Entry 2ZLE (electron microscopy, 28.00 A resolution (very low resolution: no residue pairs are listed; an interface is given only as per-side residue counts)); this record covers chains D and K of the 13 polymer chains in the assembly.

# Chain D
Molecule: Outer membrane protein C
Source organism: Escherichia coli
Reference sequence: P06996 (OMPC_ECOLI); residues 1189-1534 here correspond to UniProt positions 22-367 (UniProt number = residue number - 1167)
Sequence (346 residues; row label = number of the first residue in the row):
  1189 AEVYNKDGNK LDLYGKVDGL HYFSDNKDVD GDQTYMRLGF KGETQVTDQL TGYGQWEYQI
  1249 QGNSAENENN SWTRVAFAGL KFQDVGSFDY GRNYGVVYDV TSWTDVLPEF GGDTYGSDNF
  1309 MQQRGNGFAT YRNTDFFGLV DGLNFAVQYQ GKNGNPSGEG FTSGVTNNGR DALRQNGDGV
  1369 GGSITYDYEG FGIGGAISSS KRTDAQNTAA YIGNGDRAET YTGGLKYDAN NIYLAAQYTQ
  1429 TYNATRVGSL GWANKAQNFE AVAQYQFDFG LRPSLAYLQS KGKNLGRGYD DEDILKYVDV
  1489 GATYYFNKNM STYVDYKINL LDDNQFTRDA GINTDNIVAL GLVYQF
Curated features (UniProtKB/Swiss-Prot):
  - region: Gly1283 to Gly1300 (Loop L3)
  - binding site (Mg(2+)): Asn1507, Leu1509, Thr1522

# Chain K
Molecule: Protease do
Source organism: Escherichia coli
Notes: EC 3.4.21.-
Reference sequence: P0C0V0 (DEGP_ECOLI); the construct lacks a stretch of the UniProt sequence, so the offset changes along the chain: 3901-3951 = UniProt 27-77; 3952-4060 = UniProt 105-213; 4061-4234 = UniProt 222-395; 4235-4308 = UniProt 401-474
Sequence (448 residues; each row starts with the number of its first residue; a row labelled like 3951A-3951Z holds insertion residues (3951A, then the next letters in order)):
  3901 AETSSATTAQ QMPSLAPMLE KVMPSVVSIN VEGSTTVNTP RMPRNFQQFF G
3951A-3951Z DDSPFCQEGSPFQSSPFCQGGQGGNG
 3952A G
  3952 GQQQKFMALG SGVIIDADKG YVVTNNHVVD NATVIKVQLS DGRKFDAKMV GKDPRSDIAL
  4012 IQIQNPKNLT AIKMADSDAL RVGDYTVAIG NPFGLGETVT SGIVSALGR
4060A-4060H SGLNAENY
  4061 ENFIQTDAAI NRGNSGGALV NLNGELIGIN TAILAPDGGN IGIGFAIPSN MVKNLTSQMV
  4121 EYGQVKRGEL GIMGTELNSE LAKAMKVDAQ RGAFVSQVLP NSSAAKAGIK AGDVITSLNG
  4181 KPISSFAALR AQVGTMPVGS KLTLGLLRDG KQVNVNLELQ QSSQNQVDSS SIFN
4234A-4234E GIEGA
  4235 EMSNKGKDQG VVVNNVKTGT PAAQIGLKKG DVIIGANQQA VKNIAELRKV LDSKPSVLAL
  4295 NIQRGDSTIY LLMQ
Disordered / not traced: 3901-3910, 3951A-3951Z, 3952A, 4060A-4060H, 4234A-4234E, 4307-4308
Curated features (UniProtKB/Swiss-Prot):
  - active site (Charge relay system): His3978, Asp4008, Ser4075
  - binding site (substrate): Glu3932, His3978, Asp4008, Gly4073 to Ser4075, Thr4091 to Ala4095, Leu4130 to Gly4134

# How chain D and chain K interact
At this resolution (28 A) residue pairs are not listed: 52 residues of chain D and 15 of chain K lie at the interface.

# In short
The interface between chain D and chain K involves 52 residues on one side and 15 on the other. From UniProt:
3 Mg2+-binding residues on chain D; 3 active-site residues and 16 substrate-binding residues on chain K.
Here chain D is Outer membrane protein C and chain K is Protease do, both from Escherichia coli. Entry 2ZLE
(Cryo-EM structure of DegP12/OMP) was determined by electron microscopy, deposited together with 3CS0.
